6ASX - chains R and J of the 8 polymer chains in the assembly; structure by electron microscopy, 3.80 A resolution.

== Chain R ==
Molecule: 29-nt RNA strand
Sequence (29 nucleotides; numbered 1 to 29; the number before each row is that of its first residue):
     1 CCUGACUAGU CUUUCAGGCG AUGUGUGCU
Disordered / not traced: 6-13
Ion coordination: Mg2+: U29 (shared with Asp460(J), Asp462(J), Asp464(J) of chain J)

== Chain J ==
Name: DNA-directed RNA polymerase subunit beta'
Source organism: Escherichia coli (strain K12)
Notes: EC 2.7.7.6
UniProt: P0A8T7 (RPOC_ECOLI); residue numbers follow UniProt; this construct covers 1-1407
Amino-acid sequence (1407 residues; numbered 1 to 1407; the number before each row is that of its first residue):
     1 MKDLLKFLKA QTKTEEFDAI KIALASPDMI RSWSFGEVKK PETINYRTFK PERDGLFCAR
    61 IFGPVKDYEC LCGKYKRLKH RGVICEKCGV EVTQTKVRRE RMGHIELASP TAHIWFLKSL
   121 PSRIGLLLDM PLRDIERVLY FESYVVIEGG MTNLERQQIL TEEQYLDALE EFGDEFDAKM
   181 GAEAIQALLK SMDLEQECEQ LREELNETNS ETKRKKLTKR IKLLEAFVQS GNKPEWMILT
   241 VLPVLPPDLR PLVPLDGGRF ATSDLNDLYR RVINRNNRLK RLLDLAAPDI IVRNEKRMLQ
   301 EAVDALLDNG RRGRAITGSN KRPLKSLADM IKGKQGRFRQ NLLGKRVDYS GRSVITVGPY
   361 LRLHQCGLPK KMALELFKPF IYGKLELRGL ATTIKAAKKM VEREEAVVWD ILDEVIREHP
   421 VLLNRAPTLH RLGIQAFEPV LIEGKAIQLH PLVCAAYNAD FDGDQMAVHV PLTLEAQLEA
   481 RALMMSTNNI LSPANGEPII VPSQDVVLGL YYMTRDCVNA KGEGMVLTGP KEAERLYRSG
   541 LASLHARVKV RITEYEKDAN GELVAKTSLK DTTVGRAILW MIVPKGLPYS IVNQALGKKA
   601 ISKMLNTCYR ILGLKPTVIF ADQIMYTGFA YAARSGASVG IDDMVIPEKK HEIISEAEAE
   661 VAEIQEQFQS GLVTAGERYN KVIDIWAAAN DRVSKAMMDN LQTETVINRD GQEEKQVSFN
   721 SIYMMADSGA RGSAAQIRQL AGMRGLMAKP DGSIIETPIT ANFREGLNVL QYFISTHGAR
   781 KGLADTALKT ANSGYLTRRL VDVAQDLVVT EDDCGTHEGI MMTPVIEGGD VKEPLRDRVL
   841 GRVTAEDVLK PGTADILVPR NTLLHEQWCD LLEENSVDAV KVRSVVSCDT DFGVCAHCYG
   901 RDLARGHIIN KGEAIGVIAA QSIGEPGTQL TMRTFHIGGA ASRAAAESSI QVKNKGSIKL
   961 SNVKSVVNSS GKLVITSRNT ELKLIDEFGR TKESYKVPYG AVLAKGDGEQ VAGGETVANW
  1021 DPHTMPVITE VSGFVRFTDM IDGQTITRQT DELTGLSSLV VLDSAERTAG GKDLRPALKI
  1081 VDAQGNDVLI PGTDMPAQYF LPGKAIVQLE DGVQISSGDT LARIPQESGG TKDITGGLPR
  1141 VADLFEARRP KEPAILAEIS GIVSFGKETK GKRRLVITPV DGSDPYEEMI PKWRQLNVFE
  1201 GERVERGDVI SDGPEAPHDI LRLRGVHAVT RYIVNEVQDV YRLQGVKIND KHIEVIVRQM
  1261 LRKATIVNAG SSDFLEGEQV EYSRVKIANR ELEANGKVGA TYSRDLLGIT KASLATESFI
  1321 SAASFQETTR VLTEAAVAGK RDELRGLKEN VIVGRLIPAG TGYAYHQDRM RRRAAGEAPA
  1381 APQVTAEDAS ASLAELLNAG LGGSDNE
Disordered / not traced: 1-15, 934-945, 1127-1134, 1374-1407
Ion coordination: Zn2+ site 1: Cys70, Cys72, Cys85; Mg2+: Asp460, Asp462, Asp464 (shared with U29(R) of chain R); Zn2+ site 2: Cys814, Cys888, Cys895, Cys898
Swiss-Prot annotation at these positions:
  - binding site (Zn(2+)): Cys70, Cys72, Cys85, Cys88, Cys814, Cys888, Cys895, Cys898
  - binding site (Mg(2+)): Asp460, Asp462, Asp464
  - modified residue: Lys983 (N6-acetyllysine)
  - mutagenesis: Gln504 (Q504P: Resistant to antibiotics salinamide A and B), Asn690 (N690D: Resistant to antibiotics salinamide A and B), Met697 (M697V: Resistant to antibiotics salinamide A and B), Ala735 (A735T: Resistant to antibiotics salinamide A and B), Arg738 (R738C/H/P/S: Resistant to antibiotics salinamide A and B), Ala748 (A748E: Resistant to antibiotics salinamide A and B), Pro758 (P758S/T: Resistant to antibiotics salinamide A and B), Phe763 (F763C: Resistant to antibiotics salinamide A and B), Ser775 (S775A: Resistant to antibiotics salinamide A and B), Ala779 (A779T/V: Resistant to antibiotics salinamide A and B), Arg780 (R780C: Resistant to antibiotics salinamide A and B), Gly782 (G782A/C: Resistant to antibiotics salinamide A and B), 1 further mutagenesis entry in UniProt
What the authors report for this chain:
  - binding site for the 32-nt DNA strand: Arg346, Arg352
  - conformationally variable residues (helix shift): Leu788

== Chain R / chain J interface ==
Contacting residue pairs (11):
  U3(R) - Lys398(J)  salt bridge to the phosphate
  G20(R) - Val253(J)  base contact
  G20(R) - Ala261(J)  base contact
  A21(R) - Lys325(J)  hydrogen bond to the phosphate
  U22(R) - Arg322(J)  hydrogen bond to the sugar
  U22(R) - Lys325(J)  salt bridge to the phosphate
  U22(R) - Gln335(J)  phosphate contact
  G23(R) - Arg322(J)  sugar contact
  U29(R) - Arg425(J)  hydrogen bond to the sugar
  U29(R) - Asp462(J)  phosphate contact
  U29(R) - Asp464(J)  sugar contact
Other interface residues (no listed pair), chain R (8 interface residues in all): G4, C28
Other interface residues (no listed pair), chain J (12 interface residues in all): Glu402, Pro427, Gly463

== Overview ==
Chain R and chain J form an interface of 8 and 12 residues respectively; the contacts include 3 hydrogen bonds
and 2 salt bridges. Among the polar pairs are U22(R)-Arg322(J), U29(R)-Arg425(J) and A21(R)-Lys325(J). The
paper reports a binding site for the 32-nt DNA strand at Arg346(J) and Arg352(J); conformational variability
at Leu788(J).
Chain R is a 29-nt RNA strand and chain J is DNA-directed RNA polymerase subunit beta' (Escherichia coli
(strain K12)); the structure, CryoEM structure of E.coli his pause elongation complex, was determined by
electron microscopy, deposited together with 6BJS.
